7T22 - chains B and G of the 10 polymer chains in the assembly; structure by electron microscopy, 4.20 A resolution (low resolution: residue-level contacts below are approximate; hydrogen-bond / salt-bridge calls are withheld).

[Chain B]
Name: Replicative DNA helicase
Source organism: Escherichia coli K-12
Notes: EC 3.6.4.12
Reference sequence: P0ACB0 (DNAB_ECOLI); residues 1-471 here = UniProt positions 1-471
Sequence (471 residues; numbered 1 to 471; the number before each row is that of its first residue):
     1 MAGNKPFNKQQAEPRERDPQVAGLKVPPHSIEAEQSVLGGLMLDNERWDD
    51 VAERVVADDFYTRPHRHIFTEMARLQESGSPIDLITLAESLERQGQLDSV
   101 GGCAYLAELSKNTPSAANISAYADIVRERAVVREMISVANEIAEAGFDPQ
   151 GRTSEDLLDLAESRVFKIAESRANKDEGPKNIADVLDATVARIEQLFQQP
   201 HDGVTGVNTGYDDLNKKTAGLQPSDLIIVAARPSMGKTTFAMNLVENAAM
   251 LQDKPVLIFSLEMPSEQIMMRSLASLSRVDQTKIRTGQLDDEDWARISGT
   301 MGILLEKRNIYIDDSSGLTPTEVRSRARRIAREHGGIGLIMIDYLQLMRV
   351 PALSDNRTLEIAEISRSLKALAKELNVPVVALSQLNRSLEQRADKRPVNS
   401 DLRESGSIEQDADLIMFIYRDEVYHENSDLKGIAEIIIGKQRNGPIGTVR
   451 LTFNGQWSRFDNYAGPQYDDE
Disordered / not traced: 1-23
Differences from the reference sequence: engineered mutation C103 (Phe in P0ACB0)
Metal / ion sites: Mg2+: T238, E262 (together with ADP)
Residues lining bound ligands:
  - ADP (adenosine-5'-diphosphate), molecule 1: R232, P233, S234, M235, G236, K237, T238, T239, E262, R271, D280, Q281, T282, R420, F453, G455, Q456, S458
  - ADP, molecule 2: K440, Q441, R442, N443, G444, P445
  - tetrafluoroaluminate (ALF): P233, S234, K237, T238, E262, Q384
UniProt features mapped onto this chain:
  - binding site (ATP): S234, K237, T238, R442
  - mutagenesis: P81 (P81H: About 100-fold increased survival following 3000 Gy ionizing radiation), A130 (A130V: In dnaB8, dnaB43, dnaB454; temperature sensitive, no DNA replication at 42 degrees Celsius in vivo, in vitro decreased helicase activity at 30, at 42 degrees Celius almost no helicase, no ...), M242 (M242I: In dnaB70; temperature sensitive, no DNA replication at 42 degrees Celsius in vivo, in vitro 25% helicase activity at 30, further decreased helicase at 42 degrees Celius, low ATPase activity ...), G299 (G299D: In dnaB252; temperature sensitive, no DNA replication at 42 degrees Celsius in vivo, in vitro no change in pRNA synthesis, 5'-3' helicase activity or ATPase at either temperature)

[Chain G]
Name: DNA primase
Source organism: Escherichia coli K-12
Notes: EC 2.7.7.101; fragment: C-terminal domain
Reference sequence: P0ABS5 (DNAG_ECOLI); residue numbers follow UniProt; this construct covers 434-581
Sequence (148 residues; row label = number of the first residue in the row):
   434 AAESGVSRPVPQLKRTTMRILIGLLVQNPELATLVPPLENLDENKLPGLG
   484 LFRELVNTCLSQPGLTTGQLLEHYRGTNNAATLEKLSMWDDIADKNIAEQ
   534 TFTDSLNHMFDSLLELRQEELIARERTHGLSNEECLELWTLNQELAKK
Disordered / not traced: 434-448, 581
Differences from the reference sequence: engineered mutation C568 (Arg in P0ABS5)
UniProt features mapped onto this chain:
  - mutagenesis: Q576 (Q576A: Decreases interaction with DnaB and primase activity)

[Chain B / chain G interface]
Cross-chain cystine bridges: C103(B)-C568(G)
Pairs across the interface - 15 pairs, chain B then chain G:
  L43(B) - N575(G)
  L43(B) - Q576(G)
  L43(B) - A579(G)
  L84(B) - W572(G)
  I85(B) - L569(G)
  C103(B) - E558(G)
  C103(B) - C568(G)  disulfide
  A104(B) - E558(G)
  A107(B) - L571(G)
  S110(B) - N575(G)
  K111(B) - E548(G)
  K111(B) - Q551(G)
  K111(B) - E552(G)
  K111(B) - I555(G)
  K111(B) - L578(G)
Interface residues without a listed pair, chain B (10 interface residues in all): D83, P114
Interface residues without a listed pair, chain G (14 interface residues in all): N565

[Summary]
The interface between chain B and chain G involves 10 residues on one side and 14 on the other, with 1
disulfide bond. Chain B binds ADP and tetrafluoroaluminate.
Here chain B is Replicative DNA helicase and chain G is DNA primase, both from Escherichia coli K-12. Entry
7T22 (E. coli DnaB bound to three DnaG C-terminal domains, ssDNA, ADP and AlF4) was determined by electron
microscopy.
